PDB entry 4CAS | X-ray diffraction, 3.50 A resolution | chains C and D of the 4 polymer chains in the assembly

Chain C:
Protein: Reaction center protein M chain
Organism: Blastochloris viridis
Reference sequence: P06010 (RCEM_RHOVI); residues 0-323 here correspond to UniProt positions 1-324 (UniProt number = residue number + 1)
Chain sequence (324 residues; row label = number of the first residue in the row; numbering starts at 0):
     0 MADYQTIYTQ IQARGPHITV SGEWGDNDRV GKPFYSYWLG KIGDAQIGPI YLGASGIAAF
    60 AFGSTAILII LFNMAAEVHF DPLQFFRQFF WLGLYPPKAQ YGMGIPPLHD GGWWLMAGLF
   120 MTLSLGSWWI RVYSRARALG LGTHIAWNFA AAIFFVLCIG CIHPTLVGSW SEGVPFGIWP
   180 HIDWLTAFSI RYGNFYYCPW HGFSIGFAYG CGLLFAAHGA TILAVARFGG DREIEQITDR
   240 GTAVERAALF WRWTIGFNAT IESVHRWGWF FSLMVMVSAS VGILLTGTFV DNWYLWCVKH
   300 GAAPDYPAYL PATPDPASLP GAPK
Not modelled in the structure: 0
Bound ions: Fe2+: His217, Glu232 (shared with 1 residue of chain B)
Small-molecule neighbours:
  - bacteriochlorophyll a (BCL), molecule 1: Gly62, Ala65, Ile66, Ile69, Met120, Leu124, Phe148, Ala151, Ile152, Phe154, Val155, Ile158, Phe175, Trp183, Leu184, Thr185, Phe187, Ser188, Phe194, Tyr195, His200, Ser203, Ile204, Ala207, Tyr208, Val274, Met275, Ala278, Gly281, Ile282
  - bacteriochlorophyll a (BCL), molecule 2: Met120, Phe154, Val155, Ile158, Val173, Ile177, Trp178, His180, Ile181, Trp183, Leu184
  - bacteriochlorophyll a (BCL), molecule 3: Leu184, Tyr195, Tyr208
  - bacteriochlorophyll a (BCL), molecule 4: Tyr195, His200, Gly201, Ile204, Gly205, Tyr208, Gly209, Leu212, Phe270
  - bacteriopheophytin b (BPB), molecule 1: Ala58, Phe59, Gly62, Ser63, Ile66, Leu67, Leu70, Ser123, Leu124, Trp127, Val131, Ile144, Asn147, Phe148, Ala151, Ser271, Val274, Met275
  - bacteriopheophytin b (BPB), molecule 2: Tyr208, Gly211, Leu212, Ala215, Ala216, Trp250, Thr253, Ile254
  - MPG ([(Z)-octadec-9-enyl] (2R)-2,3-bis(oxidanyl)propanoate), molecule 1: Ala1, Asp2, Thr5, Ile6
  - MPG, molecule 2: Gly30, Lys31, Phe33, Ile46, Gly47, Ile49
  - menaquinone-7 (MQ7): Leu212, Leu213, Ala216, His217, Thr220, Val243, Ala246, Ala247, Trp250, Ile254, Phe256, Asn257, Ala258, Thr259, Ile260, Val263, Trp266, Phe270
  - 15-cis-1,2-dihydroneurosporene (NS5): Ile66, Ile69, Leu70, Met73, Phe88, Ile104, Leu114, Gly117, Leu118, Met120, Thr121, Val155, Leu156, Ile158, Gly159, Cys160, Trp169, Val173, Pro174, Phe175, Gly176, Ile177, His180
  - octaprenyl pyrophosphate (OTP; (2E,6E,10E,14E,18E,22E,26E)-3,7,11,15,19,23,27,31-octamethyldotriaconta-2,6,10,14,18,22,26,30-octaenyl trihydrogen diphosphate): Tyr195, Pro198, Gly201, Phe202, Gly205, Phe206, Trp266, Phe270, Trp295, Cys296, His299, Ala301
UniProt features mapped onto this chain:
  - binding site ((7R,8Z)-bacteriochlorophyll b): His180, His200
  - binding site (Fe cation): His217, Glu232, His264
  - binding site (a ubiquinone): Trp250

Chain D:
Protein: Reaction center protein H chain
Organism: Blastochloris viridis
Reference sequence: P06008 (RCEH_RHOVI); residues 1-258 here = UniProt positions 1-258
Chain sequence (258 residues; each row starts with the number of its first residue):
     1 MYHGALAQHL DIAQLVWYAQ WLVIWTVVLL YLRREDRREG YPLVEPLGLV KLAPEDGQVY
    61 ELPYPKTFVL PHGGTVTVPR RRPETRELKL AQTDGFEGAP LQPTGNPLVD AVGPASYAER
   121 AEVVDATVDG KAKIVPLRVA TDFSIAEGDV DPRGLPVVAA DGVEAGTVTD LWVDRSEHYF
   181 RYLELSVAGS ARTALIPLGF CDVKKDKIVV TSILSEQFAN VPRLQSRDQI TLREEDKVSA
   241 YYAGGLLYAT PERAESLL
Not modelled in the structure: 46-60
Modified / non-standard residues: Met1 (n-formylmethionine; FME)
Small-molecule neighbours: octaprenyl pyrophosphate (OTP; (2E,6E,10E,14E,18E,22E,26E)-3,7,11,15,19,23,27,31-octamethyldotriaconta-2,6,10,14,18,22,26,30-octaenyl trihydrogen diphosphate): Gln14, Trp17, Trp25, Val28, Leu29
UniProt features mapped onto this chain:
  - modified residue: Met1 (N-formylmethionine)

Interface between chain C and chain D:
Contacting residue pairs - 101 pairs, chain C then chain D:
  Ala1(C) - Gly199(D)
  Asp2(C) - Gly199(D)
  Tyr3(C) - Asp202(D)
  Gln4(C) - Tyr179(D)  hydrogen bond
  Gln4(C) - Leu198(D)
  Gln4(C) - Gly199(D)
  Thr8(C) - Tyr179(D)
  Gln9(C) - Leu198(D)
  Gln9(C) - Cys201(D)  hydrogen bond (side chain-backbone)
  Gln9(C) - Asp202(D)
  Gln9(C) - Val203(D)  hydrogen bond (side chain-backbone)
  Ile10(C) - Val150(D)
  Ile10(C) - Pro152(D)  hydrophobic
  Ile10(C) - Leu171(D)  hydrophobic
  Ile10(C) - Phe180(D)
  Gln11(C) - Ile145(D)
  Gln11(C) - Ala146(D)  hydrogen bond (backbone-backbone)
  Gln11(C) - Phe180(D)
  Ala12(C) - Ser144(D)
  Ala12(C) - Val173(D)  hydrophobic
  Ala12(C) - His178(D)
  Ala12(C) - Phe180(D)  hydrophobic
  Arg13(C) - Phe143(D)
  Arg13(C) - Ser144(D)  hydrogen bond (backbone-backbone)
  Arg13(C) - Ala146(D)
  Pro15(C) - Asp142(D)
  Pro15(C) - Phe143(D)
  Pro15(C) - His178(D)
  Ile17(C) - Arg175(D)
  Ile17(C) - Ser176(D)
  Ile17(C) - His178(D)
  Tyr36(C) - Glu147(D)
  Tyr36(C) - Gly148(D)
  Asp43(C) - Glu177(D)
  Pro198(C) - Trp17(D)
  Trp199(C) - Ala13(D)
  Trp199(C) - Val16(D)  hydrophobic
  Trp199(C) - Trp17(D)
  Trp199(C) - Gln20(D)  hydrogen bond
  Phe202(C) - Gln20(D)
  Phe202(C) - Trp21(D)
  Phe202(C) - Ile24(D)  hydrophobic
  Arg226(C) - Gly199(D)  hydrogen bond (side chain-backbone)
  Arg226(C) - Phe200(D)
  Arg226(C) - Ser239(D)
  Arg226(C) - Leu246(D)
  Phe227(C) - Ala243(D)  hydrophobic
  Asp230(C) - Arg181(D)  salt bridge
  Arg231(C) - Asp125(D)  salt bridge
  Arg231(C) - Ile134(D)
  Arg231(C) - Arg181(D)
  Arg231(C) - Leu232(D)
  Glu234(C) - Arg120(D)  hydrogen bond (backbone-side chain)
  Glu234(C) - Lys133(D)  salt bridge
  Gln235(C) - Arg120(D)
  Ile236(C) - Phe68(D)  hydrophobic
  Thr237(C) - Phe68(D)
  Thr237(C) - Val76(D)
  Asp238(C) - Arg120(D)  salt bridge
  Asp238(C) - Ala121(D)  hydrogen bond (side chain-backbone)
  Asp238(C) - Leu232(D)
  Arg239(C) - Glu39(D)  salt bridge
  Arg239(C) - Ala118(D)
  Arg239(C) - Arg120(D)
  Gly240(C) - Arg120(D)
  Thr241(C) - Ser116(D)  hydrogen bond (side chain-backbone)
  Thr241(C) - Ala118(D)
  Thr241(C) - Asp236(D)  hydrogen bond (backbone-side chain)
  Glu244(C) - Ala118(D)
  Arg245(C) - Pro114(D)  hydrogen bond (side chain-backbone)
  Arg245(C) - Ser116(D)  hydrogen bond (side chain-backbone)
  Arg245(C) - Ala240(D)
  Arg245(C) - Ala243(D)
  Arg251(C) - Tyr41(D)
  Asn257(C) - Asp36(D)
  Ala258(C) - Asp36(D)
  Thr259(C) - Glu35(D)
  Thr259(C) - Asp36(D)
  Thr259(C) - Glu39(D)
  Glu261(C) - Lys66(D)  salt bridge
  Glu261(C) - Phe68(D)
  Ser262(C) - Glu35(D)
  Ser262(C) - Asp36(D)  hydrogen bond
  Arg265(C) - Tyr31(D)  hydrogen bond
  Arg265(C) - Leu32(D)
  Arg265(C) - Glu35(D)  salt bridge
  Arg265(C) - Lys66(D)
  Trp266(C) - Asp36(D)  hydrogen bond
  Phe269(C) - Val27(D)  hydrophobic
  Phe269(C) - Leu32(D)  hydrophobic
  Ser277(C) - Gln20(D)  hydrogen bond
  Thr287(C) - His3(D)
  Phe288(C) - His3(D)
  Phe288(C) - Gly4(D)
  Val289(C) - Ala13(D)  hydrophobic
  Trp295(C) - Asp11(D)  hydrogen bond
  Trp295(C) - Ala13(D)
  Trp295(C) - Gln14(D)
  Lys298(C) - Asp11(D)  salt bridge
  His299(C) - Asp11(D)  salt bridge
  His299(C) - Gln14(D)
Also at the interface, not in a pair above, chain C (52 interface residues in all): Gly14, Phe206, Val280, Leu284, Trp292
Also at the interface, not in a pair above, chain D (69 interface residues in all): His9, Ile12, Val28, Arg38, Gly40, Leu70, Val78, Ala115, Tyr117, Asp149, Pro197

In short:
The interface between chain C and chain D involves 52 residues on one side and 69 on the other, with 18
hydrogen bonds and 9 salt bridges. Among the polar pairs are Asp230(C)-Arg181(D), Arg231(C)-Asp125(D) and
Glu234(C)-Lys133(D).
Chain C is Reaction center protein M chain and chain D is Reaction center protein H chain, both from
Blastochloris viridis; the structure, Serial femtosecond crystallography structure of a photosynthetic
reaction center, was determined by X-ray diffraction.
